Entry 3ZU1 (X-ray diffraction, 1.60 A resolution); this record covers chains B and D of the 4 polymer chains in the assembly.

== Chain B (and D) ==
Protein: Insulin B chain
Source organism: Homo sapiens
Notes: chain D of this document is another copy of the same molecule, construct and numbering; everything in this record applies to it too
Reference sequence: P01308 (INS_HUMAN); residues 1-30 here correspond to UniProt positions 25-54 (UniProt number = residue number + 24)
Chain sequence (30 residues; numbered 1 to 30; the number before each row is that of its first residue):
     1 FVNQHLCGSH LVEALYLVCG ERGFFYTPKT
Disordered / not traced: 29-30
Bound ions: Zn2+: H10 (together with chloride ion)
Small-molecule neighbours: resorcinol (RCO): V2, H5, L6, C7, H10, L11, A14

== How chain B and chain D interact ==
Contacting residue pairs (29):
  Q4(B) with Y16(D)
  H5(B) with Y16(D), hydrogen bond (backbone-side chain); L17(D)
  G8(B) with Y16(D)
  S9(B) with Y16(D), hydrogen bond (backbone-side chain)
  V12(B) with V12(D); Y16(D), hydrophobic; F24(D), hydrophobic
  Y16(B) with Q4(D); H5(D), hydrogen bond (side chain-backbone); G8(D); S9(D); V12(D), hydrophobic; Y26(D), hydrophobic
  L17(B) with H5(D)
  E21(B) with P28(D)
  G23(B) with Y26(D)
  F24(B) with V12(D), hydrophobic; F24(D), hydrophobic; F25(D); Y26(D), hydrogen bond (backbone-backbone)
  F25(B) with F24(D); F25(D), hydrophobic
  Y26(B) with Y16(D), hydrophobic; G23(D); F24(D), hydrogen bond (backbone-backbone)
  P28(B) with G20(D); E21(D); G23(D)
Interface residues without a listed pair, chain B (15 interface residues in all): G20, R22
Interface residues without a listed pair, chain D (16 interface residues in all): E13, R22

== In short ==
15 residues of chain B and 16 residues of chain D are in contact; the contacts include 5 hydrogen bonds. Polar
contacts include H5(B)-Y16(D), S9(B)-Y16(D) and F24(B)-Y26(D). Chain B binds resorcinol.
Chain B and chain D are both Insulin B chain (Homo sapiens); the structure, Structure of LysB29(Nepsilon
omega-carboxyheptadecanoyl) des(B30) Human Insulin, was determined by X-ray diffraction.
